Entry 6J2H (X-ray diffraction, 2.30 A resolution); this record covers chains A and C of the 3 polymer chains in the assembly.

[Chain A]
Name: Ptal-N*01:01 (Met52 Asp53 Leu54 deleted)
From: Pteropus alecto
Notes: engineered mutation(s): 52-54 deletion
UniProt: A0A125R585 (A0A125R585_PTEAL); aligned to UniProt positions 25-298 over residues 1-274 (the alignment contains insertions or deletions, so no single offset holds)
Sequence (274 residues; numbered 1 to 274; the number before each row is that of its first residue):
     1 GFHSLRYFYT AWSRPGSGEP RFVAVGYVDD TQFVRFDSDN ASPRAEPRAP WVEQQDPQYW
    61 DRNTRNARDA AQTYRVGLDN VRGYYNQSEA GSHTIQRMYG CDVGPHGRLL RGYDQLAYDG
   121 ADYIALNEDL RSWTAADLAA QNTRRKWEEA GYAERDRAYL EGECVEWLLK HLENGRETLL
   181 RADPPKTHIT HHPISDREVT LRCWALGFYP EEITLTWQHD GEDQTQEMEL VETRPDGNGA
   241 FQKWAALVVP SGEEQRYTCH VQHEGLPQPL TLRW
Disordered / not traced: 1
Disulfide bonds: Cys101-Cys164, Cys203-Cys259
Reported in the primary citation:
  - conformationally variable residues: Arg62

[Chain C]
Name: HeV1
Sequence (8 residues; numbered 1 to 8; the number before each row is that of its first residue):
     1 DFANTFLP
Reported in the primary citation:
  - mutagenesis - D1A, F2A, P8A: decreased stability with Ptal-N*01:01 (Met52 Asp53 Leu54 deleted) (chain A)
  - mutagenesis - T5A: unchanged binding to Ptal-N*01:01 (Met52 Asp53 Leu54 deleted) (chain A)
  - mutagenesis - T5A: unchanged stability

[Interface between chain A and chain C]
Pairs across the interface (37):
  Tyr7(A) - Asp1(C)
  Tyr7(A) - Phe2(C)  hydrophobic
  Tyr9(A) - Phe2(C)
  Tyr9(A) - Thr5(C)
  Tyr59(A) - Asp1(C)
  Arg62(A) - Asp1(C)  salt bridge
  Asn63(A) - Asp1(C)  hydrogen bond
  Asn63(A) - Phe2(C)  hydrogen bond (side chain-backbone)
  Asn66(A) - Phe2(C)
  Asn66(A) - Ala3(C)  hydrogen bond (side chain-backbone)
  Ala67(A) - Phe2(C)  hydrophobic
  Ala70(A) - Thr5(C)
  Thr73(A) - Phe6(C)
  Thr73(A) - Leu7(C)
  Tyr74(A) - Thr5(C)
  Tyr74(A) - Phe6(C)
  Gly77(A) - Leu7(C)
  Gly77(A) - Pro8(C)
  Asn80(A) - Leu7(C)
  Asn80(A) - Pro8(C)  hydrogen bond (side chain-backbone)
  Val81(A) - Pro8(C)  hydrophobic
  Tyr84(A) - Pro8(C)  hydrogen bond (side chain-backbone)
  Arg97(A) - Asn4(C)  hydrogen bond (side chain-backbone)
  Arg97(A) - Thr5(C)  hydrogen bond
  Tyr99(A) - Phe2(C)
  Tyr99(A) - Ala3(C)  hydrogen bond (side chain-backbone)
  Thr143(A) - Pro8(C)  hydrogen bond (side chain-backbone)
  Trp147(A) - Phe6(C)
  Trp147(A) - Leu7(C)  hydrogen bond (side chain-backbone)
  Trp147(A) - Pro8(C)  hydrophobic
  Tyr152(A) - Phe6(C)  hydrophobic
  Arg155(A) - Phe6(C)
  Asp156(A) - Phe6(C)
  Tyr159(A) - Asp1(C)  hydrogen bond (side chain-backbone)
  Tyr159(A) - Phe2(C)
  Tyr159(A) - Ala3(C)  hydrophobic
  Trp167(A) - Asp1(C)  hydrogen bond
Other interface residues (no listed pair), chain A (29 interface residues in all): Ala24, Val34, Ala45, Val76, Ile95, Leu116
From the paper, about this interface:
  - specific contacts: Arg62(A)-Asp1(C) (hydrogen bond)

[Summary]
29 residues of chain A and 8 residues of chain C are in contact, with 12 hydrogen bonds and 1 salt bridge.
Polar contacts include Arg62(A)-Asp1(C), Asn63(A)-Asp1(C) and Asn63(A)-Phe2(C). The paper describes a hydrogen
bond between Arg62(A) and Asp1(C). From the paper: D1A, F2A and P8A of chain C reduce stability with
Ptal-N*01:01 (Met52 Asp53 Leu54 deleted) (chain A); conformational variability at Arg62(A).
Chain A is Ptal-N*01:01 (Met52 Asp53 Leu54 deleted) (Pteropus alecto) and chain C is HeV1; the structure,
Crystal structure of bat (Pteropus Alecto) MHC class I Ptal-N*01:01 mutant (Met52 Asp53 Leu54 deleted) in ...,
was determined by X-ray diffraction together with 6J2D, 6J2E, 6J2F, 6J2G, 6J2I, 6J2J and 6K7T from the same
study.
